Entry 3PGT (X-ray diffraction, 2.14 A resolution); this record covers chains A and B.

[Chain A (and B)]
Molecule: Protein (glutathione S-transferase)
Organism: Homo sapiens
Notes: EC 2.5.1.18; chain B of this document is another copy of the same molecule, construct and numbering; everything in this record applies to it too
Reference sequence: P09211 (GSTP1_HUMAN); residues 0-209 here correspond to UniProt positions 1-210 (UniProt number = residue number + 1)
Chain sequence (210 residues; each row starts with the number of its first residue; numbering starts at 0):
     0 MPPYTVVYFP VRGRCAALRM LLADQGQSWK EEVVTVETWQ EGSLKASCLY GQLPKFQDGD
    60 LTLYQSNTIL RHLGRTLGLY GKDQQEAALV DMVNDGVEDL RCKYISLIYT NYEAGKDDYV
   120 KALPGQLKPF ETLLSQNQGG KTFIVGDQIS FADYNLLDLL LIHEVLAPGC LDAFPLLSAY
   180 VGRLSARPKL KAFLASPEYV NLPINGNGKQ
Curated features (UniProtKB/Swiss-Prot):
  - binding site (glutathione): Y7, R13, W38, K44, Q51, L52, Q64, S65
  - modified residue: Y3 (Phosphotyrosine), T61 (Phosphothreonine), K102 (N6-succinyllysine), K115 (N6-succinyllysine), K127 (N6-acetyllysine), Y198 (Phosphotyrosine)
Residues lining bound ligands: glutathione conjugate of (+)-anti-bpde (GBX; 2-amino-4-[1-(carboxymethyl-carbamoyl)-2-(9-hydroxy-7,8-dioxo-7,8,9,10-tetrahydro-benzo[def]chrysen-10-ylsulfanyl)-ethylcarbamoyl]-butyric acid): F8, V10, R13, W38, K44, G50, Q51, L52, P53, Q64, S65, I104, Y108, G205, N206

[Chain A / chain B interface]
Pairs across the interface - 57 pairs, chain A then chain B:
  L48(A) with M91(B), hydrophobic; P128(B)
  Y49(A) with M91(B), hydrogen bond (side chain-backbone); V92(B); G95(B); P128(B), hydrophobic; F129(B)
  L60(A) with Q84(B)
  L62(A) with A87(B), hydrophobic
  Y63(A) with M91(B)
  Q64(A) with D94(B); G95(B); D98(B), hydrogen bond
  N66(A) with D94(B)
  T67(A) with A87(B); D90(B), hydrogen bond (side chain-backbone); M91(B), hydrogen bond (side chain-backbone); D94(B), hydrogen bond
  R70(A) with R70(B); D90(B)
  H71(A) with A87(B)
  R74(A) with Y79(B), hydrogen bond; Q83(B), hydrogen bond (backbone-side chain); A86(B); A87(B); D90(B), salt bridge
  T75(A) with Q83(B)
  Y79(A) with R74(B), hydrogen bond; Y79(B)
  Q83(A) with R74(B); T75(B)
  Q84(A) with L60(B)
  A86(A) with R74(B)
  A87(A) with L62(B), hydrophobic; T67(B); H71(B); R74(B)
  L88(A) with L60(B), hydrophobic; L62(B), hydrophobic
  D90(A) with T67(B), hydrogen bond (backbone-side chain); R70(B); R74(B), salt bridge
  M91(A) with L48(B), hydrophobic; Y49(B), hydrogen bond (backbone-side chain); Y63(B), hydrogen bond (side chain-backbone); T67(B), hydrogen bond (backbone-side chain)
  V92(A) with Y49(B)
  D94(A) with Q64(B); N66(B); T67(B), hydrogen bond
  G95(A) with Y49(B); Q64(B)
  D98(A) with Q64(B), hydrogen bond
  P128(A) with L48(B); Y49(B), hydrophobic
  F129(A) with Y49(B)
  L132(A) with L48(B), hydrophobic
Other interface residues (no listed pair), chain A (28 interface residues in all): T61
Other interface residues (no listed pair), chain B (27 interface residues in all): L88, L132

[Overview]
The interface between chain A and chain B involves 28 residues on one side and 27 on the other, with 14
hydrogen bonds and 2 salt bridges. Polar pairs include R74(A)-D90(B), Y49(A)-M91(B) and Q64(A)-D98(B). Chain A
binds glutathione conjugate of (+)-anti-bpde.
Chain A and chain B are both Protein (glutathione S-transferase) (Homo sapiens); the structure, Crystal
structure of HGSTP1-1[I104] complexed with the gsh conjugate of (+)-anti-bpde, was determined by X-ray
diffraction (same publication as 4PGT).
